Entry 4CZU (X-ray diffraction, 1.90 A resolution); this record covers chains A and C.

Chain A (and C):
Protein: Cbl-interacting serine/threonine-protein kinase 23
Organism: Arabidopsis thaliana
Notes: EC 2.7.11.1; fragment: kinase domain, residues 24-482; chain C of this document is another copy of the same molecule, construct and numbering; everything in this record applies to it too
UniProt: Q93VD3 (CIPKN_ARATH); residues 25-482 here = UniProt positions 25-482
Amino-acid sequence (464 residues; each row starts with the number of its first residue):
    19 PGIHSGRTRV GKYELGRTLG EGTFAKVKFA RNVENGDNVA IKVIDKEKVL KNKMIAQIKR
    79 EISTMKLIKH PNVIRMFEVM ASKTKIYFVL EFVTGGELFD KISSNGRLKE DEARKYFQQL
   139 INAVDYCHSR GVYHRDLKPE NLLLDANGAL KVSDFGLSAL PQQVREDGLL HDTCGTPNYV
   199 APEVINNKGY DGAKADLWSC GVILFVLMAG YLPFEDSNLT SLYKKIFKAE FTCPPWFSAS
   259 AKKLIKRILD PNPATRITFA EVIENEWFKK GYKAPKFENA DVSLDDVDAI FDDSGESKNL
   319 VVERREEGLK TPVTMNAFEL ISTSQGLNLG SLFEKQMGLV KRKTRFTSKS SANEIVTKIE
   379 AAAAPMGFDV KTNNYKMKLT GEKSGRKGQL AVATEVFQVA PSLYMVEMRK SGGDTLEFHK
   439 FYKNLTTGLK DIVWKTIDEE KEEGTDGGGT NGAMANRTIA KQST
Not modelled in the structure: 298-302, 321-482 (chain C: 19-26, 299-303, 313-482)
Differences from the reference sequence: expression tag (19-24); engineered mutation Asp190 (Thr in Q93VD3)
Ligand contacts:
  - CPS (3-[(3-cholamidopropyl)dimethylammonio]-1-propanesulfonate), molecule 1: Leu37, Val45, Phe47, Ala58, Lys60, Ile92, Leu108, Glu109, Phe110, Val111, Thr112, Gly114, Glu115, Glu158, Leu161, Ser171, Asp172, Leu175, Asp185, His189
  - CPS, molecule 2: Ile203, Asn204, Asn236, Thr238, Tyr241, Phe245
Swiss-Prot annotation at these positions:
  - region: Asp172 to Glu201 (Activation loop), Lys359 to Val388 (PPI)
  - active site: Asp154 (Proton acceptor)
  - binding site (ATP): Leu37 to Val45, Lys60
  - modified residue: Ser176 (Phosphoserine)
Reported in the primary citation:
  - catalytic residues: Glu79, Asp154
  - contacts within the chain: Asp154-Arg183 (hydrogen bond)
  - binding site for CPS: Phe110, Leu187, His189
  - mutagenesis - I308D/F309D: abolished catalytic activity

Chain A / chain C interface:
Inter-chain disulfides: Cys192(A)-Cys192(C)
Residue-residue contacts - 57 pairs, chain A then chain C:
  Arg35(A) with Asn123(C), hydrogen bond
  Leu37(A) with Ser122(C); Asn123(C); Gly124(C)
  Glu39(A) with Arg125(C), salt bridge; Trp254(C)
  Thr41(A) with Tyr229(C)
  Phe117(A) with Leu188(C), hydrophobic
  Ser122(A) with Leu37(C)
  Asn123(A) with Arg35(C), hydrogen bond (backbone-side chain)
  Gly124(A) with Leu37(C)
  Pro157(A) with Asp190(C)
  Gln180(A) with Glu233(C), hydrogen bond; Asp234(C); Ser235(C)
  Gln181(A) with Glu233(C)
  Glu184(A) with Tyr229(C)
  Gly186(A) with Ile120(C); Gly124(C); Gly228(C)
  Leu187(A) with Ile120(C); Ser121(C); Gly124(C); Gly228(C)
  Leu188(A) with Phe117(C), hydrophobic; Ile120(C), hydrophobic; Cys192(C), hydrophobic; Gly228(C)
  Thr191(A) with Leu230(C); Glu233(C)
  Cys192(A) with Cys192(C), disulfide; Gly193(C), hydrogen bond (backbone-backbone)
  Thr194(A) with Thr191(C), hydrogen bond (side chain-backbone); Cys192(C); Gly193(C)
  Tyr197(A) with Asp190(C), hydrogen bond
  Ile203(A) with Leu237(C), hydrophobic
  Val224(A) with Leu188(C), hydrophobic
  Gly228(A) with Gly186(C); Leu187(C); Leu188(C), hydrogen bond (backbone-backbone)
  Tyr229(A) with Glu39(C); Gly186(C); Leu187(C)
  Leu230(A) with Leu188(C), hydrophobic; His189(C)
  Glu233(A) with Gln180(C); Glu184(C); His189(C)
  Asp234(A) with Gln180(C)
  Ser235(A) with Asp154(C); Gln180(C); Arg183(C), hydrogen bond
  Leu237(A) with Tyr241(C)
  Tyr241(A) with Tyr241(C), hydrogen bond
  Lys243(A) with Glu184(C), salt bridge
  Trp254(A) with Glu39(C)
Other interface residues (no listed pair), chain A (38 interface residues in all): Gly40, Ile120, Glu158, Pro195, Asn196, Asn205, Thr238
Other interface residues (no listed pair), chain C (39 interface residues in all): Thr36, Thr194, Pro195, Val198, Ile203, Val224, Ala227, Asn236
From the paper, about this interface:
  - residue pairs: Cys192(A)-Cys192(C) (covalent link)

In short:
38 residues of chain A face 39 of chain C across their interface, with 1 disulfide bond, 9 hydrogen bonds and
2 salt bridges. Polar contacts include Glu39(A)-Arg125(C), Lys243(A)-Glu184(C) and Arg35(A)-Asn123(C). The
paper describes a contact between Cys192(A) and Cys192(C). The paper reports catalytic residues Glu79(A) and
Asp154(A); I308D/F309D of chain A abolish catalytic activity.
Chain A and chain C are both Cbl-interacting serine/threonine-protein kinase 23 (Arabidopsis thaliana); the
structure, Crystal structure of the kinase domain of CIPK23 T190D mutant, was determined by X-ray diffraction
(same publication as 4CZT and 4D28).
